PDB entry 6HAY | X-ray diffraction, 2.24 A resolution | chains A and B of the 4 polymer chains in the assembly

Chain A:
Name: Probable global transcription activator SNF2L2
From: Homo sapiens
Notes: EC 3.6.4.-
Reference sequence: P51531 (SMCA2_HUMAN), isoform P51531-2; numbering as in UniProt (aligned over 1373-1493)
Chain sequence (123 residues; row label = number of the first residue in the row):
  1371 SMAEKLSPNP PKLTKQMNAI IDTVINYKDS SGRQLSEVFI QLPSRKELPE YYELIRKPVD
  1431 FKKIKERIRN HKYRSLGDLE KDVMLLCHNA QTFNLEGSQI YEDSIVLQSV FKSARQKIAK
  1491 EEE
Unresolved in the structure: 1371-1373
Differences from the reference sequence: expression tag (1371-1372)
Curated features (UniProtKB/Swiss-Prot):
  - modified residue: Ser1377 (Phosphoserine)
Ligand contacts: FX8 ((2S,4R)-N-[[2-[2-[2-[2-[4-[3-azanyl-6-(2-hydroxyphenyl)pyridazin-4-yl]piperazin-1-yl]ethoxy]ethoxy]ethoxy]-4-(4-methyl-1,3-thiazol-5-yl)phenyl]methyl]-1-[(2S)-2-[(1-fluoranylcyclopropyl)carbonylamino]-3,3-dimethyl-butanoyl]-4-oxidanyl-pyrrolidine-2-carboxamide): Val1408, Phe1409, Gln1411, Leu1412, Pro1413, Leu1418, Tyr1421, Val1429, Asp1430, Leu1456, Asn1459, Ala1460, Phe1463, Asn1464, Ile1470

Chain B:
Name: von Hippel-Lindau disease tumor suppressor
From: Homo sapiens
Reference sequence: P40337 (VHL_HUMAN); residue numbers follow UniProt; this construct covers 54-213
Chain sequence (162 residues; each row starts with the number of its first residue):
    52 GSMEAGRPRP VLRSVNSREP SQVIFCNRSP RVVLPVWLNF DGEPQPYPTL PPGTGRRIHS
   112 YRGHLWLFRD AGTHDGLLVN QTELFVPSLN VDGQPIFANI TLPVYTLKER CLQVVRSLVK
   172 PENYRRLDIV RSLYEDLEDH PNVQKDLERL TQERIAHQRM GD
Unresolved in the structure: 52-58, 211-213
Differences from the reference sequence: expression tag (52-53)
Curated features (UniProtKB/Swiss-Prot):
  - region: Thr157 to Val166 (Interaction with Elongin BC complex)
  - natural variant: Leu63 (L63P: In PCC), Arg64 (R64P: In PCC), Ser65 (S65A: In PCC; S65L: In VHLD; S65W: In VHLD), Val66 to Gln73 (deletion: In VHLD), Ser68 (S68W: In PCC and VHLD), Glu70 (E70K: In VHLD), Val74 (V74G: In VHLD), Ile75 (deletion: In VHLD), Phe76 (F76I: In VHLD; F76L: In VHLD; F76S: In VHLD; deletion: In VHLD), Asn78 (N78H: In VHLD; N78S: In VHLD; N78T: In VHLD), Arg79 (R79P: In VHLD), Ser80 (S80I: In VHLD; S80N: In PCC and VHLD; S80R: In VHLD), 64 further natural variant entries in UniProt
  - mutagenesis: Tyr98 (Y98N: No interaction with HIF1A. No HIF1A degradation)
Ligand contacts: FX8 ((2S,4R)-N-[[2-[2-[2-[2-[4-[3-azanyl-6-(2-hydroxyphenyl)pyridazin-4-yl]piperazin-1-yl]ethoxy]ethoxy]ethoxy]-4-(4-methyl-1,3-thiazol-5-yl)phenyl]methyl]-1-[(2S)-2-[(1-fluoranylcyclopropyl)carbonylamino]-3,3-dimethyl-butanoyl]-4-oxidanyl-pyrrolidine-2-carboxamide): Asn67, Arg69, Phe76, Pro86, Trp88, Phe91, Tyr98, Pro99, Leu101, Arg107, Ile109, His110, Ser111, Tyr112, His115, Trp117
From the paper describing this entry:
  - binding site for FX8: Tyr98

Interface between chain A and chain B:
Contacting residue pairs (13; chain A residue first):
  Glu1420(A) - Asn67(B)
  Glu1420(A) - Phe91(B)
  Leu1424(A) - Arg69(B)
  Thr1462(A) - Arg69(B)  hydrogen bond (backbone-side chain)
  Phe1463(A) - Arg69(B)  hydrogen bond (backbone-side chain)
  Asn1464(A) - Tyr112(B)  hydrogen bond (backbone-side chain)
  Leu1465(A) - Arg69(B)
  Glu1466(A) - Pro71(B)
  Gly1467(A) - Gln73(B)  hydrogen bond (backbone-side chain)
  Gly1467(A) - His110(B)
  Ser1468(A) - His110(B)
  Ser1468(A) - Tyr112(B)
  Gln1469(A) - His110(B)  hydrogen bond (backbone-side chain)
From the paper, about this interface:
  - specific contacts: Thr1462(A)-Arg69(B) (backbone contact), Phe1463(A)-Arg69(B) (backbone contact), Asn1464(A)-Tyr112(B) (hydrogen bond)
  - hot spots on chain B (mutagenesis) - R69A: decreased binding to Probable global transcription activator SNF2L2 (chain A)

Overview:
The interface between chain A and chain B involves 10 residues on one side and 7 on the other; the contacts
include 5 hydrogen bonds. Polar contacts include Thr1462(A)-Arg69(B), Phe1463(A)-Arg69(B) and
Asn1464(A)-Tyr112(B). The authors report backbone contacts between Thr1462(A) and Arg69(B) and Phe1463(A) and
Arg69(B); a hydrogen bond between Asn1464(A) and Tyr112(B). The paper reports a binding site for FX8 at
Tyr98(B); R69A of chain B reduces binding to Probable global transcription activator SNF2L2 (chain A).
Chain A is Probable global transcription activator SNF2L2 and chain B is von Hippel-Lindau disease tumor
suppressor, both from Homo sapiens; the structure, Crystal structure of PROTAC 1 in complex with the
bromodomain of human SMARCA2 and pVHL:ElonginC:ElonginB, was determined by X-ray diffraction, deposited
together with 6HAX, 6HAZ and 6HR2.
